PDB entry 5C8O | X-ray diffraction, 2.09 A resolution | chain A

[Chain A]
Name: MoCVNH3 variant
Organism: Magnaporthe oryzae
UniProt: L7JBY8 (L7JBY8_MAGOP); aligned to UniProt positions 175-325 over residues 1-151 (the alignment contains insertions or deletions, so no single offset holds)
Chain sequence (154 residues; row label = number of the first residue in the row; numbers below 1 keep their minus sign (Gly-2 is residue -2)):
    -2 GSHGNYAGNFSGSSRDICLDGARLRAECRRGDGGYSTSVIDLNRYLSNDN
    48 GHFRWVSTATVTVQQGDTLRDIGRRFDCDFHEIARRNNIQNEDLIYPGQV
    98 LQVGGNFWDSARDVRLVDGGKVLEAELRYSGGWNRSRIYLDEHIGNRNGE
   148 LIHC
Not modelled in the structure: -2 to 0
Sequence notes: expression tag (-2 to 0); engineered mutation Gly101 (Pro282 in L7JBY8)
From the paper describing this entry:
  - contacts within the chain: Arg67-Glu89 (hydrogen bond), Asn45-Asp76 (water-mediated contact), Asn45-Glu79, Glu79-Gly102, Glu79-Asn103, Glu79-Ser107, Arg82-Asn103, Arg82-Ser107, Arg83-Gly101 (hydrogen bond), Arg83-Asn103 (hydrogen bond)

[Overview]
The paper reports contacts within the chain involving Arg67, Glu89 and Asp76 among others.
Chain A is MoCVNH3 variant (Magnaporthe oryzae); the structure, Crystal structure of MoCVNH3 variant (Mo0v),
was determined by X-ray diffraction, deposited together with 5C8P and 5C8Q.
